Entry 6GAL (X-ray diffraction, 1.25 A resolution); this record covers chains S and M of the 4 polymer chains in the assembly.

# Chain S
Name: Hydrogenase-1 small chain
From: Escherichia coli K-12
Notes: EC 1.12.99.6
Reference sequence: P69739 (MBHS_ECOLI); residues 1-327 here correspond to UniProt positions 46-372 (UniProt number = residue number + 45)
Chain sequence (335 residues; each row starts with the number of its first residue):
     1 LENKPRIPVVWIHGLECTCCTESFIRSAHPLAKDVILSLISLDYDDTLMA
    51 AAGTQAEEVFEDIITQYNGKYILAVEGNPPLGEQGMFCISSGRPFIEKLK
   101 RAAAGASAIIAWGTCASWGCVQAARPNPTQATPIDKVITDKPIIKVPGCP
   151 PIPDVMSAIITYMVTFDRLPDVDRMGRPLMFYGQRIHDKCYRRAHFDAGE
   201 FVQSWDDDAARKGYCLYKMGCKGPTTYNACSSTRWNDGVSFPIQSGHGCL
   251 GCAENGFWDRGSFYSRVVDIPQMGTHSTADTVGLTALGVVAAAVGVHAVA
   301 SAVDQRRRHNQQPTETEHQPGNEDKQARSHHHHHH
Not modelled in the structure: 1-3, 268-335
Differences from the reference sequence: expression tag (328-335)
Ion coordination: fe4-s3 cluster Fe: C17, C19, C20, C115, C120, C149; 4Fe-4S cluster Fe: H187, C190, C215, C221; 3Fe-4S cluster Fe: C230, C249, C252
Residues lining bound ligands:
  - 3Fe-4S cluster (F3S): I186, T226, N228, C230, W235, F241, P242, C249, L250, G251, C252, A253
  - fe4-s3 cluster (SF3): E16, C17, T18, C19, C20, E76, G113, T114, C115, C120, G148, C149, P150
  - 4Fe-4S cluster (SF4): I186, H187, C190, R192, R193, F196, C215, L216, Y217, C221, G223, P224, I243
Swiss-Prot annotation at these positions:
  - binding site ([4Fe-4S] cluster): C17, C20, C115, C149, H187, C190, C215, C221
  - binding site ([3Fe-4S] cluster): C230, C249, C252

# Chain M
Name: Hydrogenase-1 large chain
From: Escherichia coli (strain K12)
Notes: EC 1.12.99.6
Reference sequence: P0ACD8 (MBHL_ECOLI); residue numbers follow UniProt; this construct covers 1-582
Chain sequence (582 residues; numbered 1 to 582; the number before each row is that of its first residue):
     1 MSTQYETQGYTINNAGRRLVVDPITRIQGHMRCEVNINDQNVITNAVSCG
    51 TMFRGLEIILQGRDPRDAWAFVERICGVCTGVHALASVYAIEDAIGIKVP
   101 DNANIIRNIMLATLWCHDHLVHFYQLAGMDWIDVLDALKADPRKTSELAQ
   151 SLSSWPKSSPGYFFDVQNRLKKFVEGGQLGIFRNGYWGHPQYKLPPEANL
   201 MGFAHYLEALDFQREIVKIHAVFGGKNPHPNWIVGGMPCAINIDESGAVG
   251 AVNMERLNLVQSIITRTADFINNVMIPDALAIGQFNKPWSEIGTGLSDKC
   301 VLSYGAFPDIANDFGEKSLLMPGGAVINGDFNNVLPVDLVDPQQVQEFVD
   351 HAWYRYPNDQVGRHPFDGITDPWYNPGDVKGSDTNIQQLNEQERYSWIKA
   401 PRWRGNAMEVGPLARTLIAYHKGDAATVESVDRMMSALNLPLSGIQSTLG
   451 RILCRAHEAQWAAGKLQYFFDKLMTNLKNGNLATASTEKWEPATWPTECR
   501 GVGFTEAPRGALGHWAAIRDGKIDLYQCVVPTTWNASPRDPKGQIGAYEA
   551 ALMNTKMAIPEQPLEILRTLHSFDPCLACSTH
Not modelled in the structure: 1
Differences from the reference sequence: conflict Q28 (Glu in P0ACD8)
Ion coordination: Mg2+: E57, C528; ni-fe reduced active center Ni: C76, C79, C576, C579; lithium ion near N184 (its only coordinating residue here)
Residues lining bound ligands:
  - 3-cyclohexyl-1-propylsulfonic acid (CXS): L135, L179, F182, R183, N184, G185, Y186, W187, G188, H189, I559, Q562
  - ni-fe reduced active center (EJ2): C76, C79, V82, H83, A507, P508, R509, L512, V530, P531, T532, C576, C579
Swiss-Prot annotation at these positions:
  - binding site (Ni(2+)): C76, C79, C576, C579

# Interface between chain S and chain M
Residue-residue contacts (33):
  H29(S) - E255(M)  salt bridge
  H29(S) - N258(M)
  H29(S) - L259(M)
  H29(S) - S262(M)
  P30(S) - N258(M)
  D154(S) - E255(M)
  A158(S) - M254(M)
  A158(S) - E255(M)
  A158(S) - N258(M)
  T161(S) - M254(M)  hydrogen bond
  T161(S) - N258(M)  hydrogen bond
  Y162(S) - I243(M)  hydrophobic
  Y162(S) - D244(M)  hydrogen bond
  Y162(S) - M254(M)
  T165(S) - K478(M)
  F166(S) - M254(M)  hydrophobic
  F166(S) - L477(M)
  F166(S) - K478(M)
  R168(S) - K478(M)
  P170(S) - D244(M)
  D171(S) - D244(M)  hydrogen bond (backbone-side chain)
  L179(S) - E245(M)
  L179(S) - S246(M)
  M180(S) - I243(M)
  M180(S) - D244(M)
  M180(S) - E245(M)
  M180(S) - A248(M)
  M180(S) - V249(M)  hydrogen bond (backbone-backbone)
  G183(S) - S246(M)  hydrogen bond (backbone-side chain)
  Q184(S) - G247(M)
  Q184(S) - V249(M)
  A229(S) - V249(M)  hydrophobic
  S232(S) - V249(M)
Interface residues without a listed pair, chain S (22 interface residues in all): A28, S157, F181, K189, T233
Interface residues without a listed pair, chain M (17 interface residues in all): G250, N253, M474

# In short
22 residues of chain S and 17 residues of chain M are in contact; the contacts include 6 hydrogen bonds and 1
salt bridge. Polar contacts include H29(S)-E255(M), T161(S)-M254(M) and T161(S)-N258(M). Ligands of chain S:
4Fe-4S cluster, 3Fe-4S cluster and fe4-s3 cluster.
Here chain S is Hydrogenase-1 small chain (Escherichia coli K-12) and chain M is Hydrogenase-1 large chain
(Escherichia coli (strain K12)). Entry 6GAL (Structure of fully reduced Hydrogenase (Hyd-1) variant E28Q
collected at pH 10) was determined by X-ray diffraction (same publication as 5LRY, 6FPI, 6FPO, 6FPW, 6G7R,
6GAM and 6GAN).
